7JL7 - chains B and D of the 5 polymer chains in the assembly; structure by X-ray diffraction, 2.05 A resolution.

[Chain B]
Protein: Caspase 3, apoptosis-related cysteine protease a
Organism: Danio rerio
UniProt: Q98UI8 (Q98UI8_DANRE); numbering as in UniProt (aligned over 1-178)
Chain sequence (178 residues; each row starts with the number of its first residue):
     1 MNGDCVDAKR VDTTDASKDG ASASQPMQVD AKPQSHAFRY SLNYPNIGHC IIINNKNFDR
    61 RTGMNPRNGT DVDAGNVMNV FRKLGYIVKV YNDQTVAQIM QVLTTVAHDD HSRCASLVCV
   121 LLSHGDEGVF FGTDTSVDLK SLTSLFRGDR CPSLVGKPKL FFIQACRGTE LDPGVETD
Unresolved in the structure: 1-36, 178
From the paper describing this entry:
  - binding site for ASP-GLU-VAL-ASP peptide: Asn68

[Chain D]
Protein: Caspase 3, apoptosis-related cysteine protease a
Organism: Danio rerio
UniProt: Q98UI8 (Q98UI8_DANRE); residues 189-282 here = UniProt positions 189-282
Chain sequence (102 residues; row label = number of the first residue in the row):
   189 RERIPVEADF LYAYSTVPGY YSWRTTMTGS WFIQSLCEMM TKYGSELELL QIMTRVNHKV
   249 ALDFESTSNM PGFDAKKQIP CIVSMLTKEM YFTPLEHHHH HH
Unresolved in the structure: 283-290
Sequence notes: engineered mutation Thr213 (Asn in Q98UI8); expression tag (283-290)
From the paper describing this entry:
  - binding site for ASP-GLU-VAL-ASP peptide: Thr214, Glu253
  - binding site for ASP-GLU-VAL-ASP peptide: Thr255 (proposed by the authors, not directly observed)

[Interface between chain B and chain D]
Residue-residue contacts (105; chain B residue first):
  Ala37(B) with Lys276(D)
  Phe38(B) with Lys276(D); Glu277(D), hydrogen bond (backbone-backbone)
  Arg39(B) with Lys276(D); Glu277(D); Tyr279(D); Thr281(D), hydrogen bond (side chain-backbone)
  Tyr40(B) with Asp197(D), hydrogen bond; Leu274(D); Thr275(D), hydrogen bond (side chain-backbone); Lys276(D); Glu277(D), hydrogen bond (backbone-backbone)
  Leu42(B) with Tyr279(D); Phe280(D); Thr281(D); Pro282(D)
  Ile47(B) with Phe280(D)
  Arg67(B) with Arg212(D)
  Asn68(B) with Thr213(D); Thr214(D)
  Gly69(B) with Thr214(D); Gly217(D)
  Val72(B) with Met215(D); Thr216(D); Gly217(D)
  Asp73(B) with Gly217(D); Ser218(D), hydrogen bond (side chain-backbone); Ile221(D)
  Asn76(B) with Cys225(D)
  Val77(B) with Ile221(D), hydrophobic; Cys225(D)
  Val80(B) with Cys225(D), hydrophobic; Met228(D), hydrophobic; Thr229(D)
  Phe81(B) with Met228(D), hydrophobic
  Leu84(B) with Met228(D), hydrophobic; Phe280(D), hydrophobic
  Tyr86(B) with Met278(D); Phe280(D)
  Leu122(B) with Ile221(D), hydrophobic
  His124(B) with Arg212(D)
  Leu139(B) with Tyr202(D), hydrophobic
  Thr143(B) with Phe198(D); Tyr200(D)
  Phe146(B) with Phe198(D)
  Arg147(B) with Val194(D); Glu195(D); Phe198(D)
  Gly148(B) with Val194(D), hydrogen bond (backbone-backbone)
  Asp149(B) with Val194(D)
  Val155(B) with Ile192(D), hydrophobic
  Gly156(B) with Ile192(D); Asp197(D)
  Lys157(B) with Asp197(D)
  Pro158(B) with Asp197(D); Met278(D), hydrophobic
  Lys159(B) with Ala196(D); Asp197(D), hydrogen bond (backbone-backbone); Phe198(D); Leu199(D), hydrogen bond (backbone-backbone)
  Leu160(B) with Leu199(D), hydrophobic; Leu237(D), hydrophobic
  Phe161(B) with Phe198(D), hydrophobic; Leu199(D), hydrogen bond (backbone-backbone); Tyr200(D); Ala201(D), hydrogen bond (backbone-backbone)
  Phe162(B) with Ala201(D); Leu224(D), hydrophobic
  Ile163(B) with Ala201(D), hydrogen bond (backbone-backbone); Tyr202(D); Ser203(D), hydrogen bond (backbone-backbone)
  Gln164(B) with Ser203(D); Ser210(D), hydrogen bond; Ser218(D), hydrogen bond; Phe220(D); Ile221(D)
  Ala165(B) with Ser203(D); Ser210(D)
  Cys166(B) with Tyr208(D); Tyr209(D), hydrophobic; Ser210(D)
  Arg167(B) with Tyr202(D); Thr204(D), hydrogen bond (side chain-backbone); Val205(D); Pro206(D); Gly207(D), hydrogen bond (backbone-backbone); Tyr208(D), hydrogen bond (backbone-backbone); Cys269(D)
  Gly168(B) with Gly207(D); Tyr208(D); Tyr209(D)
  Thr169(B) with Gly207(D), hydrogen bond (backbone-backbone)
  Glu170(B) with Gly207(D), hydrogen bond (backbone-backbone); Tyr208(D); Tyr209(D), hydrogen bond (backbone-backbone)
  Leu171(B) with Tyr208(D); Tyr209(D), hydrophobic; Gly260(D); Phe261(D), hydrophobic; Lys264(D)
  Asp172(B) with Tyr208(D); Lys264(D); Lys265(D), hydrogen bond (backbone-backbone)
  Pro173(B) with Ala263(D)
  Gly174(B) with Lys265(D)
Also at the interface, not in a pair above, chain B (48 interface residues in all): Pro66, Ser116, Val120
Also at the interface, not in a pair above, chain D (52 interface residues in all): Trp211, Gln222, Gly232, Ser233, Met241

[Summary]
Chain B and chain D form an interface of 48 and 52 residues respectively, with 22 hydrogen bonds. Among the
polar pairs are Arg39(B)-Thr281(D), Tyr40(B)-Asp197(D) and Tyr40(B)-Thr275(D). From the paper: a binding site
for ASP-GLU-VAL-ASP peptide at Asn68(B) and Thr214(D) among others.
Here chain B is Caspase 3, apoptosis-related cysteine protease a and chain D is Caspase 3, apoptosis-related
cysteine protease a, both from Danio rerio. Entry 7JL7 (Zebrafish Caspase N213T) was determined by X-ray
diffraction.
